PDB entry 9ISD | X-ray diffraction, 2.37 A resolution | chains A and K of the 6 polymer chains in the assembly

Chain A (and K):
Molecule: Glutaminyl-peptide cyclotransferase
From: Homo sapiens
Notes: EC 2.3.2.5; chain K of this document is another copy of the same molecule, construct and numbering; everything in this record applies to it too
UniProt: Q16769 (QPCT_HUMAN); residue numbers follow UniProt; this construct covers 1-361
Amino-acid sequence (361 residues; numbered 1 to 361; the number before each row is that of its first residue):
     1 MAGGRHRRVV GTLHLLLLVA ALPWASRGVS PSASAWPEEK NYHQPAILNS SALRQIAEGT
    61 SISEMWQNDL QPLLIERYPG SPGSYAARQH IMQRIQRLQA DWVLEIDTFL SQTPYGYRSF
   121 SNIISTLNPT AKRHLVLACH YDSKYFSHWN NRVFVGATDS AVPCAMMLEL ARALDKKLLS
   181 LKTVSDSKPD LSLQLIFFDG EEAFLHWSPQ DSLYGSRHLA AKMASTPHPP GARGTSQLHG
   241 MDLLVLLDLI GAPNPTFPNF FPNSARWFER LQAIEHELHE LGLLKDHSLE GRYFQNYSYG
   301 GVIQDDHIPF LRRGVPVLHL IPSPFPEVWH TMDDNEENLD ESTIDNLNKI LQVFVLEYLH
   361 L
Not modelled in the structure: 1-32, 183-188
Metal / ion sites: Zn2+: D159, E202, H330 (together with A1D93)
Residues lining bound ligands: A1D93 (N-(1H-benzo[d]imidazol-5-yl)-1-phenylmethanesulfonamide): H140, D159, E201, E202, W207, D248, L249, I303, Q304, D305, I321, F325, W329, H330
Swiss-Prot annotation at these positions:
  - active site (Proton acceptor): E201, D248
  - binding site (Zn(2+)): D159, E202, H330
  - glycosylation (N-linked (GlcNAc...) asparagine): N49, N296
  - natural variant: R54 (R54W: Lowers activity by approximately 30%)
  - mutagenesis: K144 (K144A: Lowers activity by approximately 40%), F146 (F146A: Lowers activity by approximately 30%), S160 (S160A: Reduces activity by about 50%; S160G: Reduces activity by 96%), E201 (E201D: Reduces activity by about 98%; E201L/Q: Abolishes activity), W207 (W207L: Greatly lowers activity), D248 (D248A: Reduces activity by 99%; D248Q: Abolishes activity), Q304 (Q304L: Lowers activity by approximately 35%), D305 (D305A/E/L: Abolishes activity; D305N: Reduces activity by 99%), H319 (H319L: Reduces activity by 87%), F325 (F325A: Greatly lowers activity), W329 (W329A: Abolishes activity)
What the authors report for this chain:
  - binding site for A1D93: W207, D248, Q304

How chain A and chain K interact:
Contacting residue pairs (28):
  G80(A) with R233(K), hydrogen bond (backbone-side chain)
  F109(A) with S225(K); P227(K)
  L110(A) with S225(K), hydrogen bond (backbone-backbone); P227(K); R233(K); T235(K); S236(K)
  Y117(A) with R233(K); G234(K)
  R118(A) with R233(K)
  S119(A) with P227(K); A232(K); R233(K)
  S225(A) with F109(K); L110(K), hydrogen bond (backbone-backbone)
  P227(A) with F109(K); S119(K)
  A232(A) with S119(K)
  R233(A) with G80(K), hydrogen bond (side chain-backbone); L110(K); Y117(K); R118(K), hydrogen bond (backbone-backbone); S119(K)
  G234(A) with Y117(K)
  T235(A) with L110(K)
  S236(A) with L110(K)
  H239(A) with Y117(K)
Interface residues without a listed pair, chain A (17 interface residues in all): T108, A224, T226
Interface residues without a listed pair, chain K (15 interface residues in all): T108, A224

In short:
The interface between chain A and chain K involves 17 residues on one side and 15 on the other; the contacts
include 5 hydrogen bonds. Polar contacts include G80(A)-R233(K), L110(A)-S225(K) and R233(A)-R118(K). Ligands
of chain A: compound A1D93. From the paper: a binding site for A1D93 at W207(A), D248(A) and Q304(A).
Chain A and chain K are both Glutaminyl-peptide cyclotransferase (Homo sapiens); the structure, Crystal
structure of human secretory glutaminyl cyclase in complex with the inhibitor
N-(1H-benzo[d]imidazol-5-yl)-1-phenylmethanesulfonamide (compound 5), was determined by X-ray diffraction
together with 9IVV from the same study.
